8FNI - chains 6 and 14 of the 11 polymer chains in the assembly; structure by electron microscopy, 3.40 A resolution.

# Chain 6
Name: RNA-editing substrate-binding complex protein 6 (RESC6)
Organism: Trypanosoma brucei
Reference sequence: Q57ZX7 (Q57ZX7_TRYB2); residue numbers follow UniProt; this construct covers 1-516
Amino-acid sequence (516 residues; numbered 1 to 516; the number before each row is that of its first residue):
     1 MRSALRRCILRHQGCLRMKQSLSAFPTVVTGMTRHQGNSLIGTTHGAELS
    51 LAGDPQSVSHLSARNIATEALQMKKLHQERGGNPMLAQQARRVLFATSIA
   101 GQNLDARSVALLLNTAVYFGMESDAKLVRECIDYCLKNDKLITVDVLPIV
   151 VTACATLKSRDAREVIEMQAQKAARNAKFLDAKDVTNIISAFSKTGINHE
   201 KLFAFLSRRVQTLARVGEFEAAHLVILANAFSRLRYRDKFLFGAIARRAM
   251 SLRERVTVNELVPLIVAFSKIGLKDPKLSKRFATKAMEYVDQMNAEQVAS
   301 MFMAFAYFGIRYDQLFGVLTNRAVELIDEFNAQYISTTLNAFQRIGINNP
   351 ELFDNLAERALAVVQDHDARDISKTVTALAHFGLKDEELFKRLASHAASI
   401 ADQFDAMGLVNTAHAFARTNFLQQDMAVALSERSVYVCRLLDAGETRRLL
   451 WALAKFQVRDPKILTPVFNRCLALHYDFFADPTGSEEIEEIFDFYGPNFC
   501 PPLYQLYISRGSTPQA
Unresolved in the structure: 1-58, 512-516

# Chain 14
Name: RNA-editing substrate-binding complex protein 14 (RESC14)
Organism: Trypanosoma brucei
Reference sequence: Q38EL9 (Q38EL9_TRYB2); numbering as in UniProt (aligned over 1-366)
Amino-acid sequence (366 residues; each row starts with the number of its first residue):
     1 MRSGRKLGCFTNRLRLPFFSPCSQITALTASHRCKSYVLKFLRGQLPEDL
    51 KDVNGALGCLYGTLPDVDEFGQFVISPDVVNSFHQFGYVKMPIPVLDHQQ
   101 IDKLADEVNELANNVEHHPKTERLYATSLADLTGGPLFFCQGQWRAAWGM
   151 HDLIYLPTITVAASQILNNSLVRLWYDEVFMKAARTGPCVPWQQNYARWQ
   201 HTKPVNHVTVMIALDTMNKDRGAPCLVPGSHRWREGGLLPPVSYDPTKDE
   251 AHQLNTIWEIINEEEGEMLMDTPPVTVDLRRGEALLIHPLTLFATHGNRS
   301 LDAVRCCFIHYMGEKTYAVQNGPLLPHTTKFQADAMIQGPFYPVVFDPAM
   351 TEELTMLPTAPSEEEA
Unresolved in the structure: 1-34, 350-366

# Chain 6 / chain 14 interface
Residue-residue contacts (48):
  H77(6) with R43(14)
  Q78(6) with K40(14), hydrogen bond (side chain-backbone); F41(14); R43(14), hydrogen bond (backbone-side chain)
  E79(6) with K40(14)
  Q88(6) with G58(14); G62(14); T63(14)
  R91(6) with G44(14), hydrogen bond (side chain-backbone); L46(14); W148(14)
  R92(6) with G58(14); G62(14)
  F95(6) with C59(14), hydrophobic; L60(14); K103(14); E107(14)
  V117(6) with Q45(14), hydrogen bond (backbone-side chain)
  Y118(6) with K40(14); F41(14); R43(14); G44(14); Q45(14), hydrogen bond (backbone-side chain)
  F119(6) with G44(14); W148(14)
  G120(6) with G44(14), hydrogen bond (backbone-backbone); Q45(14); L46(14); W148(14)
  M121(6) with W148(14), hydrophobic
  E122(6) with P119(14)
  S123(6) with P119(14)
  D124(6) with E110(14); H118(14), salt bridge
  K126(6) with D106(14), salt bridge
  R129(6) with D106(14), salt bridge; E110(14), salt bridge
  S159(6) with E116(14)
  K194(6) with F41(14)
  R233(6) with L39(14); F41(14)
  Q333(6) with K35(14); Y37(14)
  D366(6) with K35(14), hydrogen bond (backbone-backbone)
  D368(6) with S36(14), hydrogen bond
  D371(6) with K35(14)
  E432(6) with K330(14), salt bridge
  Y436(6) with H327(14)
Interface residues without a listed pair, chain 6 (28 interface residues in all): A96, T156
Interface residues without a listed pair, chain 14 (27 interface residues in all): L42, G149

# In short
28 residues of chain 6 and 27 residues of chain 14 are in contact, with 8 hydrogen bonds and 5 salt bridges.
Polar contacts include D124(6)-H118(14), K126(6)-D106(14) and R129(6)-D106(14).
Here chain 6 is RNA-editing substrate-binding complex protein 6 (RESC6) and chain 14 is RNA-editing
substrate-binding complex protein 14 (RESC14), both from Trypanosoma brucei. Entry 8FNI (Cryo-EM structure of
RNase-treated RESC-B in trypanosomal RNA editing) was determined by electron microscopy (same publication as
8FN4, 8FN6, 8FNC, 8FNF and 8FNK).
